Entry 2P5O (X-ray diffraction, 2.80 A resolution); this record covers chains F and A of the 3 polymer chains in the assembly.

Chain F:
Molecule: Primer DNA
Sequence (15 nucleotides; each row starts with the number of its first residue):
   101 GCGGCTGTCA TAAGA

Chain A:
Name: DNA polymerase
Source organism: Enterobacteria phage RB69
Notes: EC 2.7.7.7
UniProtKB: Q38087 (DPOL_BPR69); residues 2-903 here = UniProt positions 2-903
Sequence (903 residues; row label = number of the first residue in the row):
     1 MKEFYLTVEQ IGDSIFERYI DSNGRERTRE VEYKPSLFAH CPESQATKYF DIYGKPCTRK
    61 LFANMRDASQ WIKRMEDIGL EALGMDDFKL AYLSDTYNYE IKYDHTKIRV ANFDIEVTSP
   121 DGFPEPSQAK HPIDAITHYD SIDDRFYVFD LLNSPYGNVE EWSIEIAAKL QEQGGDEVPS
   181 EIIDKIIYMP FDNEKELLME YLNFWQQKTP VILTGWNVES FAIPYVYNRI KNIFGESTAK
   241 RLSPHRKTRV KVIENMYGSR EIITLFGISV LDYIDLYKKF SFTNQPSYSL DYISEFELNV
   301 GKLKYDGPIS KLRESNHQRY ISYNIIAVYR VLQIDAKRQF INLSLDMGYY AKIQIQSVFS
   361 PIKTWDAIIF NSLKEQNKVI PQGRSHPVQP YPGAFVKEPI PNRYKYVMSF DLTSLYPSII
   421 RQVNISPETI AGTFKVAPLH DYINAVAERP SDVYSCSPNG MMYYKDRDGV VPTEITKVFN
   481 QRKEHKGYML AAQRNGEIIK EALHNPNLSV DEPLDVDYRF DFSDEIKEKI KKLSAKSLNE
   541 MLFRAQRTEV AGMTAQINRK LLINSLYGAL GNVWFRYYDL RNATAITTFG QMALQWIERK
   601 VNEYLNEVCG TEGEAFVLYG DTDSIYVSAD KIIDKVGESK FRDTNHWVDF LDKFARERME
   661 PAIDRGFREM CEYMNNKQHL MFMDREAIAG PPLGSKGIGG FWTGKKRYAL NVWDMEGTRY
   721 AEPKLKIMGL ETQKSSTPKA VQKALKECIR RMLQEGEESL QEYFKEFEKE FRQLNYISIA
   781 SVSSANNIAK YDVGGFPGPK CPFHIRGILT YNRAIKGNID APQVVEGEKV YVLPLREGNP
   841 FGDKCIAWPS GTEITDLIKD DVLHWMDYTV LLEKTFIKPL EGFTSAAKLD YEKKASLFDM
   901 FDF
Not modelled in the structure: 495-540, 903
Sequence notes: modified residue (1, 65, 75, 85, 189, 199, 256, 347, 408, 461-462, 489, 541, 553, 592, 659, 670, 674, 681, 683, 715, 728, 752, 866, 900); engineered mutation Ala-222 (Asp in Q38087), Ala-327 (Asp in Q38087)
Modified residues: Mse-1, Mse-65, Mse-75, Mse-85, Mse-189, Mse-199, Mse-256, Mse-347, Mse-408, Mse-461, Mse-462, Mse-489, Mse-541, Mse-553, Mse-592, Mse-659, Mse-670, Mse-674, Mse-681, Mse-683, Mse-715, Mse-728, Mse-752, Mse-866, Mse-900 (selenomethionine; parent Met)
Swiss-Prot annotation at these positions:
  - region: Thr-248 to Thr-264 (Beta hairpin), Lys-705 to Tyr-708 (Binding of DNA in B-conformation), Leu-897 to Phe-903 (Interaction with the polymerase clamp)
  - binding site (Mg(2+)): Asp-114, Glu-116, Asp-411, Leu-412, Asp-623
  - binding site (substrate): Ser-414 to Tyr-416, Arg-482, Lys-560
  - site: Asp-621 (Optimization of metal coordination by the polymerase active site), Lys-706 (Optimization of metal coordination by the polymerase active site), Asp-714 (Essential for viral replication)
  - mutagenesis: Leu-415 (L415A/G: Decreases base selectivity by several hundred fold; L415G/F: Increased misinsertion, increased mismatch extension and inefficient proofreading; L415M: No effect on base selectivity), Leu-561 (L561A: No effect on the ability to recognize damaged DNA. Increase in probability of nucleotide incorporation), Ser-565 (S565G: Increased incorporation efficiency of correct dNMPs; when associated with A-567), Tyr-567 (Y567A: Inserts both dCMP and dAMP opposite 8-oxoG rapidly and with equal efficiency. 100-fold increase of dAMP and dGMP when situated opposite guanidinohydantoin ...), Asp-621 (D621A: Drastic decrease in the efficiency of incorporation of dGMP), Lys-706 (K706A: Almost complete loss of polymerase activity), Asp-714 (D714A: Complete loss of viral replication)
What the authors report for this chain:
  - catalytic residues: Asp-411, Asp-621, Asp-623 (citing earlier work)
  - binding site for Template DNA: Glu-219, Lys-251, Ile-253 to Glu-261, Phe-359, Gly-568

How chain F and chain A interact:
Pairs across the interface (22):
  DT108(F) / Tyr-791(A)  hydrogen bond to the phosphate
  DC109(F) / Lys-790(A)  salt bridge to the phosphate
  DC109(F) / Tyr-791(A)  hydrogen bond to the phosphate
  DA110(F) / Ser-783(A)  phosphate contact
  DA110(F) / Ser-784(A)  phosphate contact
  DA110(F) / Asn-786(A)  hydrogen bond to the phosphate
  DA110(F) / His-804(A)  salt bridge to the phosphate
  DA110(F) / Ile-805(A)  phosphate contact
  DT111(F) / Lys-734(A)  sugar contact
  DT111(F) / Ser-735(A)  phosphate contact
  DT111(F) / Ser-736(A)  sugar contact
  DT111(F) / Ser-783(A)  phosphate contact
  DT111(F) / Ser-784(A)  hydrogen bond to the phosphate
  DT111(F) / Lys-829(A)  phosphate contact
  DA112(F) / Asn-284(A)  phosphate contact
  DA112(F) / Gln-733(A)  phosphate contact
  DA112(F) / Lys-734(A)  phosphate contact
  DA112(F) / Ser-735(A)  hydrogen bond to the phosphate
  DA113(F) / Mse-728(A)  phosphate contact
  DA113(F) / Gly-729(A)  hydrogen bond to the phosphate
  DA113(F) / Gln-733(A)  phosphate contact
  DA115(F) / Asn-564(A)  sugar contact
Interface residues without a listed pair, chain F (8 interface residues in all): DG114
Interface residues without a listed pair, chain A (20 interface residues in all): Lys-706, Ile-727, Val-782, Asn-787

Overview:
8 residues of chain F face 20 of chain A across their interface, with 6 hydrogen bonds and 2 salt bridges.
Among the polar pairs are DT108(F)/Tyr-791(A), DC109(F)/Tyr-791(A) and DA110(F)/Asn-786(A). From the paper:
catalytic residues Asp-411(A), Asp-621(A) and Asp-623(A); a binding site for Template DNA at Glu-219(A),
Lys-251(A) and Ile-253(A) among others.
Chain F is Primer DNA and chain A is DNA polymerase (Enterobacteria phage RB69); the structure, Crystal
structure of RB69 GP43 in complex with DNA containing an abasic site analog, was determined by X-ray
diffraction.
